7DCX - chains D and K of the 9 polymer chains in the assembly; structure by electron microscopy, 5.90 A resolution (low resolution: residue-level contacts below are approximate; hydrogen-bond / salt-bridge calls are withheld).

== Chain D (and K) ==
Molecule: Spike glycoprotein
From: Severe acute respiratory syndrome coronavirus 2
Notes: chain K of this document is another copy of the same molecule, construct and numbering; everything in this record applies to it too
UniProtKB: P0DTC2 (SPIKE_SARS2); residue numbers follow UniProt; this construct covers 1-1208
Sequence (1261 residues; each row starts with the number of its first residue):
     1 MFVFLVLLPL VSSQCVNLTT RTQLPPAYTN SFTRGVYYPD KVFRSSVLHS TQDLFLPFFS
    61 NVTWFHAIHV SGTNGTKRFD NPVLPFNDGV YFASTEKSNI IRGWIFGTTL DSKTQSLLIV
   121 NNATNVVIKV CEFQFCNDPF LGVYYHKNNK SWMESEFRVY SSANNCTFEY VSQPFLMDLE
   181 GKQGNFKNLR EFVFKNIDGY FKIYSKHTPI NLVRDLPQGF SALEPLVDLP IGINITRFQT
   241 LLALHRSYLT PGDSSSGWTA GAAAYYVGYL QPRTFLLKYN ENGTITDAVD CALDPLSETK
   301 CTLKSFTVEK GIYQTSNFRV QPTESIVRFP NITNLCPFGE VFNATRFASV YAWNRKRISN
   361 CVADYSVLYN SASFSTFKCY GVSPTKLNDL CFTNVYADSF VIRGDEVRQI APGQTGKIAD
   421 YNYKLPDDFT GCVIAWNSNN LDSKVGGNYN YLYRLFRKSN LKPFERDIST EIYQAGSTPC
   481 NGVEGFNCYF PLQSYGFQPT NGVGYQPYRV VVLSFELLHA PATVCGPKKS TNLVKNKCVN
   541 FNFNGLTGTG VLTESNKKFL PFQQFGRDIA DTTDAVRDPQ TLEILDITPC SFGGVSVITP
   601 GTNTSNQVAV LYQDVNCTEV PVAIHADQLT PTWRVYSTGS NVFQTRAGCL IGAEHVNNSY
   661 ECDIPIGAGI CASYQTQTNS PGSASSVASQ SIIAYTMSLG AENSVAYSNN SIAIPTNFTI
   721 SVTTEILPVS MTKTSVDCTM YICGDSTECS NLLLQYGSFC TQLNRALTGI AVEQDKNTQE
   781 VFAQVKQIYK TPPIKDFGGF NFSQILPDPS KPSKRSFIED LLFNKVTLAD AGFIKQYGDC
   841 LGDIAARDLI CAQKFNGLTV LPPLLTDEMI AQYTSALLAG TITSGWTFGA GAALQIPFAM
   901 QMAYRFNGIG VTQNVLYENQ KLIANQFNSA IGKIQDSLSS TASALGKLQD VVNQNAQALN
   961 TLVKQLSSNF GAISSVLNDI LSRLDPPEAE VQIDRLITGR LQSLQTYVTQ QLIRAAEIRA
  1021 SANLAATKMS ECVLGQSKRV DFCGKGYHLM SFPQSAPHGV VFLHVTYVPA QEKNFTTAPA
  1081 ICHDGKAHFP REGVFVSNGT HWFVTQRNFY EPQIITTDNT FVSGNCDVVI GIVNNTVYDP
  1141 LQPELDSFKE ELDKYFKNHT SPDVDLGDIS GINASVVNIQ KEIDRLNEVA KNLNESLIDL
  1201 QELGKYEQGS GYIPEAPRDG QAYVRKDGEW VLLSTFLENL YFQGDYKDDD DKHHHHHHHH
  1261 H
Not modelled in the structure: 1-13, 70-76, 248-254, 621-640, 677-689, 812, 828-854, 1148-1261 (chain K: 1-13, 70-76, 248-254, 621-640, 677-688, 812, 828-853, 1148-1261)
Construct notes: engineered mutation Gly-682 (Arg in P0DTC2), Ser-683 (Arg in P0DTC2), Ser-685 (Arg in P0DTC2), Pro-986 (Lys in P0DTC2), Pro-987 (Val in P0DTC2); expression tag (1209-1261)
Disulfide bonds: Cys-131/Cys-166, Cys-291/Cys-301, Cys-336/Cys-361, Cys-379/Cys-432, Cys-391/Cys-525, Cys-480/Cys-488, Cys-538/Cys-590, Cys-617/Cys-649, Cys-662/Cys-671, Cys-738/Cys-760, Cys-743/Cys-749, Cys-1032/Cys-1043, Cys-1082/Cys-1126

== Chain D / chain K interface ==
Residue-residue contacts (167):
  Thr-302(D) with Arg-765(K)
  Gln-314(D) with Thr-768(K)
  Asn-317(D) with Asp-737(K); Met-740(K)
  Arg-319(D) with Asp-745(K)
  Arg-355(D) with Thr-167(K); Phe-168(K)
  Lys-462(D) with Asp-198(K)
  Phe-464(D) with Tyr-200(K); Pro-230(K)
  Arg-466(D) with Thr-167(K); Gly-232(K)
  Ile-468(D) with Gln-115(K); Glu-132(K); Asn-165(K)
  Lys-557(D) with Phe-43(K)
  Lys-558(D) with Phe-43(K); Asn-282(K)
  Phe-559(D) with Phe-43(K)
  Leu-560(D) with Tyr-38(K); Gly-283(K)
  Phe-562(D) with Tyr-38(K); Lys-41(K); Glu-224(K); Pro-225(K)
  Gln-563(D) with Lys-41(K); Val-42(K); Phe-43(K)
  Gln-564(D) with Lys-41(K)
  Phe-565(D) with Lys-41(K); Val-42(K); Phe-43(K)
  Gly-566(D) with Phe-43(K)
  Arg-567(D) with Val-42(K); Phe-43(K)
  Ile-569(D) with Val-47(K); His-49(K); Val-963(K); Lys-964(K)
  Ala-570(D) with Val-963(K); Ser-967(K)
  Pro-589(D) with Phe-855(K)
  Cys-590(D) with Phe-855(K)
  Ser-591(D) with Phe-855(K)
  Phe-592(D) with Met-740(K); Phe-855(K); Asn-856(K); Gly-857(K)
  Gln-613(D) with Leu-861(K)
  Asp-614(D) with Lys-854(K); Val-860(K)
  Pro-665(D) with Leu-864(K)
  Ala-668(D) with Pro-863(K); Leu-864(K); Thr-866(K)
  Gly-669(D) with Leu-864(K); Thr-866(K); Met-869(K)
  Ile-670(D) with Leu-864(K)
  Thr-696(D) with Met-869(K)
  Met-697(D) with Leu-864(K); Met-869(K)
  Leu-699(D) with Ile-788(K); Met-869(K); Gln-872(K); Tyr-873(K)
  Gly-700(D) with Lys-786(K); Ile-788(K)
  Ala-701(D) with Lys-786(K); Gln-787(K); Ile-788(K)
  Glu-702(D) with Ile-788(K); Lys-790(K)
  Asn-703(D) with Ile-788(K); Tyr-789(K); Ala-893(K)
  Val-705(D) with Tyr-789(K); Thr-883(K); Gln-895(K)
  Ala-706(D) with Gln-895(K)
  Tyr-707(D) with Pro-792(K); Phe-797(K); Thr-883(K); Ile-896(K); Pro-897(K); Phe-898(K)
  Ser-708(D) with Pro-897(K)
  Asn-709(D) with Pro-897(K)
  Asn-710(D) with Pro-897(K)
  Ser-711(D) with Gln-895(K); Ile-896(K); Pro-897(K)
  Ile-712(D) with Gln-895(K)
  Ala-713(D) with Leu-894(K); Gln-895(K)
  Pro-715(D) with Leu-894(K)
  Thr-961(D) with Ser-758(K); Gln-762(K)
  Gln-965(D) with Ser-758(K); Phe-759(K); Gln-762(K)
  Ser-968(D) with Gln-755(K); Tyr-756(K); Gly-757(K)
  Asn-969(D) with Gln-755(K)
  Phe-970(D) with Gln-755(K); Tyr-756(K); Phe-759(K)
  Gly-971(D) with Gln-755(K)
  Arg-995(D) with Asp-994(K)
  Gly-999(D) with Phe-759(K)
  Gln-1002(D) with Phe-759(K); Gln-1002(K)
  Ser-1003(D) with Phe-759(K)
  Thr-1006(D) with Gln-762(K)
  Thr-1009(D) with Thr-1009(K)
  Ile-1013(D) with Leu-1012(K); Ile-1013(K); Ala-1016(K)
  Glu-1017(D) with Arg-1019(K)
  Arg-1039(D) with Thr-1027(K); Glu-1031(K); Arg-1039(K)
  Val-1040(D) with Ser-1030(K); Glu-1031(K); Leu-1034(K); Gly-1035(K)
  Asp-1041(D) with Gly-889(K); Ser-1030(K); Leu-1034(K)
  Lys-1045(D) with Gln-784(K); Gly-889(K)
  Gly-1046(D) with Ala-890(K)
  Tyr-1047(D) with Trp-886(K)
  Glu-1072(D) with Leu-894(K)
  Asn-1074(D) with Gln-895(K)
  Thr-1077(D) with Met-900(K)
  Ala-1078(D) with Met-900(K)
  Pro-1079(D) with Met-900(K); Tyr-917(K)
  Phe-1089(D) with Gln-913(K); Asn-914(K); Tyr-917(K)
  Pro-1090(D) with Gln-913(K)
  Gly-1093(D) with Tyr-904(K)
  Val-1094(D) with Tyr-904(K)
  Arg-1107(D) with Leu-894(K); Gln-895(K); Ile-896(K); Tyr-904(K)
  Phe-1121(D) with Glu-1111(K); Gln-1113(K); Asn-1119(K)
  Val-1122(D) with Gln-1113(K)
  Ser-1123(D) with Asn-914(K); Glu-1111(K); Gln-1113(K)
  Gly-1124(D) with Asn-914(K); Glu-918(K)
  Asn-1125(D) with Glu-918(K)
  Val-1128(D) with Glu-918(K)
  Val-1129(D) with Tyr-917(K)
  Ile-1130(D) with Gln-920(K)
  Leu-1141(D) with Leu-1141(K); Glu-1144(K)
  Leu-1145(D) with Glu-1144(K); Leu-1145(K)
Interface residues without a listed pair, chain D (103 interface residues in all): Asp-428, Glu-465, Asp-467, Thr-549, Asp-568, Asp-571, Thr-572, Gly-667, Cys-671, Lys-1038, Phe-1042, Val-1068, Pro-1069, Arg-1091, Thr-1117
Interface residues without a listed pair, chain K (107 interface residues in all): Asp-40, Arg-44, Ser-45, Ile-231, Ile-794, Asp-796, Thr-859, Pro-862, Leu-865, Ala-892, Thr-912, Leu-966, Arg-983, Leu-1001, Gln-1005, Gln-1036, Lys-1038, Asp-1118

== Summary ==
103 residues of chain D and 107 residues of chain K are in contact.
Both chains are Spike glycoprotein (Severe acute respiratory syndrome coronavirus 2). Entry 7DCX (S-3C1-F3a
structure, two RBDs are up and one RBD is down, each RBD binds with a ...) was determined by electron
microscopy, deposited together with 7DCC, 7DD2 and 7DD8.
